5D7J - chains A and B of the 4 polymer chains in the assembly; structure by X-ray diffraction, 1.97 A resolution.

# Chain A
Molecule: M33.64 TCR Alpha Chain
From: Homo sapiens
Chain sequence (204 residues; row label = number of the first residue in the row; numbering starts at 0):
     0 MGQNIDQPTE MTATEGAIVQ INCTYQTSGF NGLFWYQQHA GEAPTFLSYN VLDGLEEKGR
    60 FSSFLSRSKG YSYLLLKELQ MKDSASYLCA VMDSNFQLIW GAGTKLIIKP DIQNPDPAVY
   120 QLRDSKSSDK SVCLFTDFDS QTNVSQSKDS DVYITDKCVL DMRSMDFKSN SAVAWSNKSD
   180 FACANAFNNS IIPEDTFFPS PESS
Disordered / not traced: 0, 201-203
Disulfides: C22-C88, C132-C182

# Chain B
Molecule: M33.64 TCR Beta Chain
From: Homo sapiens
Chain sequence (245 residues; each row starts with the number of its first residue; numbering starts at 0):
     0 MIAGITQAPT SQILAAGRRM TLRCTQDMRH NAMYWYRQDL GLGLRLIHYS NTAGTTGKGE
    60 VPDGYSVSRA NTDDFPLTLA SAVPSQTSVY FCASSEAGGN TGELFFGEGS RLTVLEDLKN
   120 VFPPEVAVFE PSEAEISHTQ KATLVCLATG FYPDHVELSW WVNGKEVHSG VCTDPQPLKE
   180 QPALNDSRYA LSSRLRVSAT FWQNPRNHFR CQVQFYGLSE NDEWTQDRAK PVTQIVSAEA
   240 WGRAD
Disordered / not traced: 0-2, 243-244
Disulfides: C23-C91, C145-C210

# How chain A and chain B interact
Contacting residue pairs (83; chain A residue first):
  F33(A) with T100(B)
  Y35(A) with E102(B); L103(B), hydrogen bond (side chain-backbone); F105(B), hydrophobic
  Q37(A) with Q37(B), hydrogen bond; F90(B)
  E41(A) with F90(B)
  A42(A) with F90(B), hydrophobic; F105(B), hydrophobic; G106(B)
  P43(A) with F105(B)
  F45(A) with E102(B)
  Y48(A) with T100(B)
  M91(A) with G98(B); N99(B)
  F95(A) with G98(B)
  L97(A) with L103(B), hydrophobic
  W99(A) with Y35(B), hydrogen bond; G42(B); L43(B); L103(B), hydrophobic
  G100(A) with G42(B)
  A101(A) with G40(B); L41(B); G42(B)
  K104(A) with Q175(B)
  D115(A) with H137(B), salt bridge
  Y119(A) with S131(B); A133(B); E134(B); H137(B); T138(B)
  Q120(A) with S131(B)
  L121(A) with F128(B); E129(B); T142(B); V144(B), hydrophobic
  R122(A) with F128(B); E129(B), hydrogen bond (backbone-backbone)
  S124(A) with V127(B); F128(B)
  S126(A) with E124(B)
  S127(A) with A126(B); F128(B)
  K129(A) with F128(B); L146(B); T148(B), hydrogen bond
  V131(A) with F128(B), hydrophobic
  L133(A) with T142(B)
  T135(A) with R195(B)
  D136(A) with T138(B); R195(B), salt bridge
  Y152(A) with E179(B)
  I153(A) with L177(B)
  T154(A) with D173(B), hydrogen bond; L177(B); S191(B), hydrogen bond
  D155(A) with R193(B)
  C157(A) with C171(B), disulfide; T172(B); R193(B)
  V158(A) with C171(B), hydrogen bond (backbone-side chain)
  L159(A) with C171(B), hydrophobic; R195(B)
  D160(A) with S168(B); G169(B), hydrogen bond (backbone-backbone)
  M161(A) with K140(B); R195(B); V196(B); S197(B)
  R162(A) with S168(B), hydrogen bond (backbone-side chain)
  M164(A) with K140(B)
  F166(A) with K140(B); R195(B)
  S168(A) with R195(B), hydrogen bond
  S170(A) with R193(B), hydrogen bond
  A171(A) with R193(B)
  V172(A) with R193(B)
  W174(A) with L146(B), hydrophobic; T148(B); A189(B), hydrophobic
  F196(A) with H137(B)
  P198(A) with A133(B), hydrophobic
Other interface residues (no listed pair), chain A (52 interface residues in all): L87, D123, S149, K156, S163
Other interface residues (no listed pair), chain B (48 interface residues in all): G101, E107, P130, L143, V170
Disulfides between the chains: C157(A)-C171(B)

# Summary
52 residues of chain A and 48 residues of chain B are in contact; the contacts include 1 disulfide bond, 12
hydrogen bonds and 2 salt bridges. Polar pairs include D115(A)-H137(B), D136(A)-R195(B) and Y35(A)-L103(B).
Here chain A is M33.64 TCR Alpha Chain and chain B is M33.64 TCR Beta Chain, both from Homo sapiens. Entry
5D7J (Structure of human MR1-5-OP-RU in complex with human MAIT M33.64(Y95alphaF) TCR) was determined by X-ray
diffraction, deposited together with 5D5M, 5D7I, 5D7K and 5D7L.
